4ROE - chains A and N of the 4 polymer chains in the assembly; structure by X-ray diffraction, 2.20 A resolution.

[Chain A]
Molecule: Transcription factor IIIB 50 kDa subunit
Organism: Homo sapiens
UniProtKB: Q9HAW0 (BRF2_HUMAN); residue numbers follow UniProt; this construct covers 62-419
Chain sequence (360 residues; row label = number of the first residue in the row):
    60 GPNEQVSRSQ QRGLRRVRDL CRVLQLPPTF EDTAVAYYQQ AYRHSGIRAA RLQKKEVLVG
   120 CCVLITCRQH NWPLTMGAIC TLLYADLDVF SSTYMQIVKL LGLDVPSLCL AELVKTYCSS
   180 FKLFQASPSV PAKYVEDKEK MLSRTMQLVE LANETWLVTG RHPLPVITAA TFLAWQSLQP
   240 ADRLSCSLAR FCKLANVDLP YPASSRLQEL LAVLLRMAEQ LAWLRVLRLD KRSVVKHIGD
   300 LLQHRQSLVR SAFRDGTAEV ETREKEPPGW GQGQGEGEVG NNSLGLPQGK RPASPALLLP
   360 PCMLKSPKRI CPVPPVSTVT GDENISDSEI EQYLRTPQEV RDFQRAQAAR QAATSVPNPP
Disordered / not traced: 60-63, 315-355, 412-419
Construct notes: expression tag (60-61)
UniProt features mapped onto this chain:
  - region: Ala108 to Lys114 (Interaction with target DNA), Leu357 to Leu363 (Required for the formation of a ternary complex with DNA and TBP)
  - modified residue: Ser353 (Phosphoserine), Cys361 (Cysteine sulfenic acid (-SOH))
Reported in the primary citation:
  - binding site for Non-template strand: Arg110
  - specificity-determining residues: Arg110, Tyr260
  - mutagenesis - R110A: decreased binding to DNA
  - post-translational modification sites: Cys361, Cys370
  - mutagenesis - C361A: unchanged binding to TBP/DNA complexes
  - mutagenesis - C361D (50-fold): decreased binding to TBP-DNA complexes
  - mutagenesis - C361D: unchanged binding to TATA-box-binding protein

[Chain N]
Molecule: Template strand
Sequence (28 nucleotides; row label = number of the first residue in the row):
     1 CTCATACAGA ACTTATAAGA TTCCCAAA
Disordered / not traced: 1-2

[Interface between chain A and chain N]
Contacting residue pairs (14):
  Ser68(A) - DC25(N)  phosphate contact
  Arg107(A) - DC25(N)  sugar contact
  Ala108(A) - DC24(N)  base contact
  Ala108(A) - DC25(N)  sugar contact
  Ala109(A) - DC24(N)  sugar contact
  Arg110(A) - DT22(N)  hydrogen bond to the base
  Arg110(A) - DC23(N)  hydrogen bond to the base
  Arg110(A) - DC24(N)  sugar contact
  Leu111(A) - DC24(N)  hydrogen bond to the phosphate
  Lys114(A) - DC24(N)  phosphate contact
  Lys114(A) - DC25(N)  salt bridge to the phosphate
  Asp147(A) - DC12(N)  sugar contact
  Ser150(A) - DT13(N)  hydrogen bond to the phosphate
  Met154(A) - DT14(N)  phosphate contact
Other interface residues (no listed pair), chain A (11 interface residues in all): Ser66
Other interface residues (no listed pair), chain N (8 interface residues in all): DA26

[In short]
11 residues of chain A face 8 of chain N across their interface, with 4 hydrogen bonds and 1 salt bridge.
Polar pairs include Arg110(A)-DT22(N), Arg110(A)-DC23(N) and Leu111(A)-DC24(N). The paper reports a binding
site for Non-template strand at Arg110(A); R110A of chain A reduces binding to DNA; 3 substitutions were
tested in all.
Here chain A is Transcription factor IIIB 50 kDa subunit (Homo sapiens) and chain N is Template strand. Entry
4ROE (Human TFIIB-related factor 2 (Brf2) and TBP bound to RPPH1 promoter) was determined by X-ray diffraction
together with 4ROC and 4ROD from the same study.
